6N7P - chains D and R of the 21 polymer chains in the assembly; structure by electron microscopy, 3.60 A resolution.

[Chain D]
Molecule: U1 small nuclear ribonucleoprotein component PRP42
From: Saccharomyces cerevisiae (strain ATCC 204508 / S288c)
Reference sequence: Q03776 (PRP42_YEAST); residue numbers follow UniProt; this construct covers 1-544
Amino-acid sequence (544 residues; each row starts with the number of its first residue):
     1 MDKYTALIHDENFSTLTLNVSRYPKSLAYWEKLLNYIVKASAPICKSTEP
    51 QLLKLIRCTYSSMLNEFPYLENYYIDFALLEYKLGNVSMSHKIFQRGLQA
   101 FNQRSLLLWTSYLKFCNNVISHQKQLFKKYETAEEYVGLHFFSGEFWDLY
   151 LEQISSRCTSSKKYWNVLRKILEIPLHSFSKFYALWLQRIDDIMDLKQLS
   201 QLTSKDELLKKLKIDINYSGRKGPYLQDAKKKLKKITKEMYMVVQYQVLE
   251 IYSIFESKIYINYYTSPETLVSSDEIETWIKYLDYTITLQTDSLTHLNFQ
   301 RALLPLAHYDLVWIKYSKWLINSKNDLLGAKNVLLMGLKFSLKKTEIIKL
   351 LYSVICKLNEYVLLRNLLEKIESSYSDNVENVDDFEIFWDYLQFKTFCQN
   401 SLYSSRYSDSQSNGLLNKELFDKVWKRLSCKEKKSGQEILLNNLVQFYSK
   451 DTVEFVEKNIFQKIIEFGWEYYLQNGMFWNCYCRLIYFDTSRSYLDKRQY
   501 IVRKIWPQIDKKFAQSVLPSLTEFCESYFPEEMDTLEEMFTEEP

[Chain R]
Molecule: U1 snRNA
From: Saccharomyces cerevisiae (strain ATCC 204508 / S288c)
Sequence (568 nucleotides; each row starts with the number of its first residue):
     1 AUACUUACCUUAAGAUAUCAGAGGAGAUCAAGAAGUCCUACUGAUCAAAC
    51 AUGCGCUUCCAAUAGUAGAAGGACGUUAAGCAUUUAUCAUUGAACUAUAA
   101 UUGUUCAUUGAAGUCAUUGAUGCAAACUCCUUGGUCACACACACAUACGG
   151 CGCGGAAGGCGUGUUUGCUGACGUUUCCAUUCCCUUGUUUCAAUCAUUGG
   201 UUAAUCCCUUGAUUCCUUUGGGGAUUUUUGGGUUAAACUGAUUUUUGGGG
   251 CCCUUUGUUUCUUCUGCCUGGAGAAGUUUGACACCAAAUUCAAAUUGGUG
   301 UUAGGGGAGCUGGGGCCUUUCAAAAGAGAGCUUUGUAGAGGCAUUCUUUU
   351 UGACUACUUUUCUCUAGCGUGCCAUUUUAGUUUUUGACGGCAGAUUCGAA
   401 UGAACUUAAGUUUAUGAUGAAGGUAUGGCUGUUGAGAUUAUUUGGUCGGG
   451 AUUGUAGUUUGAAGAUGUGCUCUUUUGAGCAGUCUCAACUUUGCUCGUUC
   501 CCGUUAUGGGAAAAAUUUUGGAAGGUCUUGGUAGGAACGGGUGGAUCUUA
   551 UAAUUUUUGAUUUAUUUU
Unresolved in the structure: 27-33, 566-568

[Interface between chain D and chain R]
Pairs across the interface (31):
  Ser88(D) - U114(R)  hydrogen bond to the phosphate
  Ser88(D) - C115(R)  hydrogen bond to the phosphate
  His91(D) - C115(R)  sugar contact
  Gln95(D) - A116(R)  phosphate contact
  Ile120(D) - C115(R)  sugar contact
  His122(D) - A120(R)  salt bridge to the phosphate
  Gln123(D) - C74(R)  hydrogen bond to the sugar
  Gln123(D) - G75(R)  phosphate contact
  Gln125(D) - C115(R)  hydrogen bond to the base
  Gln125(D) - A116(R)  hydrogen bond to the sugar
  Lys128(D) - U118(R)  hydrogen bond to the sugar
  Arg157(D) - C74(R)  base contact
  Cys158(D) - G75(R)  hydrogen bond to the phosphate
  Thr159(D) - A73(R)  sugar contact
  Thr159(D) - G75(R)  phosphate contact
  Lys162(D) - G75(R)  sugar contact
  Met194(D) - U254(R)  hydrogen bond to the base
  Met194(D) - U256(R)  hydrogen bond to the base
  Asp195(D) - U254(R)  base contact
  Leu196(D) - U254(R)  hydrogen bond to the base
  Lys197(D) - C130(R)  phosphate contact
  Gly220(D) - C253(R)  phosphate contact
  Arg221(D) - C253(R)  base contact
  Arg221(D) - U254(R)  salt bridge to the phosphate
  Arg221(D) - U258(R)  base contact
  Arg221(D) - C268(R)  hydrogen bond to the base
  Arg221(D) - G270(R)  base contact
  Lys222(D) - U254(R)  base contact
  Gly223(D) - U254(R)  hydrogen bond to the phosphate
  Gly223(D) - U258(R)  base contact
  Leu226(D) - U256(R)  base contact
Other interface residues (no listed pair), chain D (28 interface residues in all): Val87, Val119, Ile193, Gln198, Gln201, Pro224, Gln227
Other interface residues (no listed pair), chain R (19 interface residues in all): G113, G119, C129, U131

[In short]
28 residues of chain D face 19 of chain R across their interface; the contacts include 12 hydrogen bonds and 2
salt bridges. Among the polar pairs are Gln125(D)-C115(R), Met194(D)-U254(R) and Met194(D)-U256(R).
Chain D is U1 small nuclear ribonucleoprotein component PRP42 and chain R is U1 snRNA, both from Saccharomyces
cerevisiae (strain ATCC 204508 / S288c); the structure, S. cerevisiae spliceosomal E complex (UBC4), was
determined by electron microscopy (same publication as 6N7R).
